PDB entry 7W7U | electron microscopy, 3.00 A resolution | chain A

== Chain A ==
Name: Sarcoplasmic/endoplasmic reticulum calcium ATPase 2
Organism: Homo sapiens
Notes: EC 7.2.2.10
UniProtKB: P16615 (AT2A2_HUMAN); residue numbers follow UniProt; this construct covers 1-1042
Chain sequence (1042 residues; row label = number of the first residue in the row):
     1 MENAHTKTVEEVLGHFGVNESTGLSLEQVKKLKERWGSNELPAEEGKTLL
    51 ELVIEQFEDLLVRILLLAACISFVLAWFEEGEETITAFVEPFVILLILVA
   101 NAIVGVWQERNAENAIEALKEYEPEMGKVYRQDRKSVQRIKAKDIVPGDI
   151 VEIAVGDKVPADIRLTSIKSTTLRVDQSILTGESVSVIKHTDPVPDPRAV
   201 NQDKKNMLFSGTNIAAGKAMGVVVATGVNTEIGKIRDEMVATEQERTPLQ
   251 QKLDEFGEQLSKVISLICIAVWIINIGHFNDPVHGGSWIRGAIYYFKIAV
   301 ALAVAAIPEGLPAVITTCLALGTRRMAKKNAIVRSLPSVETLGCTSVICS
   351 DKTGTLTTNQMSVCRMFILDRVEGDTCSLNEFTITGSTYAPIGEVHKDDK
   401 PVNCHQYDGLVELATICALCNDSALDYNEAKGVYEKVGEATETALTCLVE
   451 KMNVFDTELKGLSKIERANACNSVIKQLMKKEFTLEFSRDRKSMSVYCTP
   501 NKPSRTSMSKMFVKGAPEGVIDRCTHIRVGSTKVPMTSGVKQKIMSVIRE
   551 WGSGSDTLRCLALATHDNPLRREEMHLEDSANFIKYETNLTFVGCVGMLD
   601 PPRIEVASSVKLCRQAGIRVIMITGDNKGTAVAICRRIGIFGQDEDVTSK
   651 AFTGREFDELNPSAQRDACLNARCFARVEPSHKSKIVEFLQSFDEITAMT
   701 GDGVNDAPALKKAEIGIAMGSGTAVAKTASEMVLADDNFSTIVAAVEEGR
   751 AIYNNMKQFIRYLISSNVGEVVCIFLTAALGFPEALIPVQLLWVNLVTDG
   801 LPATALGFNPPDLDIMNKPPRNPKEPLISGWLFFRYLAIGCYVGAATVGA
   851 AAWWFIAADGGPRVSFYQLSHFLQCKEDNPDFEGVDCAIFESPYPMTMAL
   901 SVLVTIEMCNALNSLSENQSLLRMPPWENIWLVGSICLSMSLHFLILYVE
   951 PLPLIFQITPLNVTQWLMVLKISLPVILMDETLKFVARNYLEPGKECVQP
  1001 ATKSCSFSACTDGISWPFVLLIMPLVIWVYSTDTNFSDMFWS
Disordered / not traced: 505-507, 991-1014
Disulfides: C875-C887
Bound ions: beryllium trifluoride ion near D351 (its only coordinating residue here); Mg2+: D351, T353, D702

== Summary ==
D351, T353 and D702 coordinate Mg2+.
Chain A is Sarcoplasmic/endoplasmic reticulum calcium ATPase 2 (Homo sapiens); the structure, The
'Ca2+-unbound' BeF3- of SERCA2b, was determined by electron microscopy (same publication as 7W7T, 7W7V and
7W7W).
